Entry 5A4A (X-ray diffraction, 1.70 A resolution); this record covers chain A.

== Chain A ==
Protein: Maternal effect protein oskar
Source organism: Drosophila melanogaster
Notes: fragment: osk domain, residues 401-606
UniProtKB: P25158 (OSKA_DROME); numbering as in UniProt (aligned over 401-606)
Sequence (208 residues; row label = number of the first residue in the row):
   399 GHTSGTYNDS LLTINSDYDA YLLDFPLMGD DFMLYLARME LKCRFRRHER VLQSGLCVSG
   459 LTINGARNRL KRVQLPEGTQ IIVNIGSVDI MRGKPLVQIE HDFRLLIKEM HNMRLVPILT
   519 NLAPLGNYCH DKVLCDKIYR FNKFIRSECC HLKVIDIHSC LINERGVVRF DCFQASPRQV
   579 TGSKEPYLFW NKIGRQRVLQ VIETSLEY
Sequence notes: expression tag (399-400)
Swiss-Prot annotation at these positions:
  - region: Leu-425 to Leu-439 (Leucine-zipper)

== Summary ==
Chain A is Maternal effect protein oskar (Drosophila melanogaster); the structure, Crystal structure of the
OSK domain of Drosophila Oskar, was determined by X-ray diffraction (same publication as 5A48).
